Entry 3C3I (X-ray diffraction, 3.00 A resolution); this record covers chain A.

# Chain A
Protein: Deoxyuridine triphosphatase
Source organism: Paramecium bursaria Chlorella virus IL3A
Notes: EC 3.6.1.23
Reference sequence: Q5I3E5 (Q5I3E5_PBCVI); numbering as in UniProt (aligned over 1-141)
Sequence (141 residues; row label = number of the first residue in the row):
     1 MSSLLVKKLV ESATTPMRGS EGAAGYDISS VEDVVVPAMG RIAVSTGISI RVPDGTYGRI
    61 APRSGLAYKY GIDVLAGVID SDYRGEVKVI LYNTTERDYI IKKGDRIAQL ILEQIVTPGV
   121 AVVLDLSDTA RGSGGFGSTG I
Not modelled in the structure: 1, 129-141
Sequence notes: engineered mutation Ser81 (Glu in Q5I3E5), Arg84 (Thr in Q5I3E5)
Small-molecule neighbours: deoxyuridine-5'-diphosphate (DUD): Arg63, Ser64, Gly65, Leu75, Ala76, Gly77, Val78, Ile79, Asp80, Tyr83, Glu86, Val87, Lys88, Ile90
Reported in the primary citation:
  - mutagenesis - E81S/T84R: increased stability (citing earlier work)

# In short
Bound to chain A: deoxyuridine-5'-diphosphate. The paper reports that E81S/T84R increase stability.
Chain A is Deoxyuridine triphosphatase (Paramecium bursaria Chlorella virus IL3A); the structure, Evolution of
chlorella virus dUTPase, was determined by X-ray diffraction, deposited together with 3CA9 and 3C2T.
